Entry 4YM7 (X-ray diffraction, 5.50 A resolution (low resolution: residue-level contacts below are approximate; hydrogen-bond / salt-bridge calls are withheld)); this record covers chains AA and AK of the 15 polymer chains in the assembly.

# Chain AA
Molecule: DNA-directed RNA polymerase I subunit RPA190
From: Saccharomyces cerevisiae
Notes: EC 2.7.7.6
UniProtKB: P10964 (RPA1_YEAST); residue numbers follow UniProt; this construct covers 1-1664
Amino-acid sequence (1664 residues; numbered 1 to 1664; the number before each row is that of its first residue):
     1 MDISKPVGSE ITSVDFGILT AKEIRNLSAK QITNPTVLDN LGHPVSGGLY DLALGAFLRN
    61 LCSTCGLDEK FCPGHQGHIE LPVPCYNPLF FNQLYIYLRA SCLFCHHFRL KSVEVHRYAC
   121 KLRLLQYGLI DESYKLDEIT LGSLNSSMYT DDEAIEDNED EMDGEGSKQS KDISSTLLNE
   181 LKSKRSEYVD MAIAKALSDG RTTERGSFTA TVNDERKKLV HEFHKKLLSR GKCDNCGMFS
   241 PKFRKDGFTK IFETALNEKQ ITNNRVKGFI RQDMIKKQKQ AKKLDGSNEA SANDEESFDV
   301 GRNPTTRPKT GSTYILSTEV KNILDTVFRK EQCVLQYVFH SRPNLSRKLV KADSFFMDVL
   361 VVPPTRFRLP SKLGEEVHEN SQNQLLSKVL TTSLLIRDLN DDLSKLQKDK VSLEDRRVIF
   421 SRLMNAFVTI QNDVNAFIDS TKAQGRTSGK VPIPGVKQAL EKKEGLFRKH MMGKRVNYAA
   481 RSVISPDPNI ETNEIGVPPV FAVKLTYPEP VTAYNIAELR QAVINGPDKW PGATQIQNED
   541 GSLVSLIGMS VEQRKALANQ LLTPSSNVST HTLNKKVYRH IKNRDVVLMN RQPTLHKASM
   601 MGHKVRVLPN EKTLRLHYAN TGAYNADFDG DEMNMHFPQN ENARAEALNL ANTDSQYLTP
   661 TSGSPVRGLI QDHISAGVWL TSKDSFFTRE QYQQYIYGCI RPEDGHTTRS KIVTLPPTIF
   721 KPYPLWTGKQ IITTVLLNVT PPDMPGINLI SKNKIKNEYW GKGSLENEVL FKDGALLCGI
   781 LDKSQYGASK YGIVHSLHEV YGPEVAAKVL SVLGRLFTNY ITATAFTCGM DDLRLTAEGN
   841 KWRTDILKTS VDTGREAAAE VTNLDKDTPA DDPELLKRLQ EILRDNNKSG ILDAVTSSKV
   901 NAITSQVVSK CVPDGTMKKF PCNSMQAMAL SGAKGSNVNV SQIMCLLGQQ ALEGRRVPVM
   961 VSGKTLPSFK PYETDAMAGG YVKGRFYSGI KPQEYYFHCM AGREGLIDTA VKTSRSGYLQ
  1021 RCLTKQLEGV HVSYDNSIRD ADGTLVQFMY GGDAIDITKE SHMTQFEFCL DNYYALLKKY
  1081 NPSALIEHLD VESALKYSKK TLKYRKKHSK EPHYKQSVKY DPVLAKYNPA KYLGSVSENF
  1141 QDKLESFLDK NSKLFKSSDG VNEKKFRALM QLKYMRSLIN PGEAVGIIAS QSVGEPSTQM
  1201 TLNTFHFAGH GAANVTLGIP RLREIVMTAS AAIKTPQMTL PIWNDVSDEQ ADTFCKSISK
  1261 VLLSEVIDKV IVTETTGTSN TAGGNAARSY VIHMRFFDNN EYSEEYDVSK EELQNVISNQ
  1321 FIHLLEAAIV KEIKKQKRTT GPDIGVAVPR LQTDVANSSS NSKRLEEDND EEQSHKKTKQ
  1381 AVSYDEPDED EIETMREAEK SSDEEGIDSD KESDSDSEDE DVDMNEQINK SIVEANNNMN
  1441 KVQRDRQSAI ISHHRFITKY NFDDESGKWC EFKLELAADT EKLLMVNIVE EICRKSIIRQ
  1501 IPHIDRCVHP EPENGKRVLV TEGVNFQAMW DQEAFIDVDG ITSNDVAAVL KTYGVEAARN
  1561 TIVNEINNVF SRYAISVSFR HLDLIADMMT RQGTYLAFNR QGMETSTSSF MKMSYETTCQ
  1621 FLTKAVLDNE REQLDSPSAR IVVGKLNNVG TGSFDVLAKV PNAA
Disordered / not traced: 143-173, 268-311, 448-450, 1205-1213, 1280-1287, 1350-1434
Metal / ion sites: Zn2+ site 1: C62, C65, C72, H75; Zn2+ site 2: C102, C105, C233, C236
Curated features (UniProtKB/Swiss-Prot):
  - region: P992 to E1004 (Bridging helix)
  - binding site (Zn(2+)): C62, C65, C72, H75, C102, C105, C233, C236
  - binding site (Mg(2+)): D627, D629, D631
  - modified residue (Phosphoserine): S889, S1636

# Chain AK
Molecule: DNA-directed RNA polymerases I and III subunit RPAC2
From: Saccharomyces cerevisiae
UniProtKB: P28000 (RPAC2_YEAST); residues 1-142 here = UniProt positions 1-142
Amino-acid sequence (142 residues; each row starts with the number of its first residue):
     1 MTEDIEQKKT ATEVTPQEPK HIQEEEEQDV DMTGDEEQEE EPDREKIKLL TQATSEDGTS
    61 ASFQIVEEDH TLGNALRYVI MKNPDVEFCG YSIPHPSENL LNIRIQTYGE TTAVDALQKG
   121 LKDLMDLCDV VESKFTEKIK SM
Disordered / not traced: 1-41
Curated features (UniProtKB/Swiss-Prot):
  - modified residue (Phosphothreonine): T15, T33
  - cross-link: K134 (Glycyl lysine isopeptide (Lys-Gly) (interchain with G-Cter in ubiquitin))

# How chain AA and chain AK interact
Contacting residue pairs - 53 pairs, chain AA then chain AK:
  D487(AA) - H95(AK)
  N489(AA) - I93(AK)
  N489(AA) - P94(AK)
  N489(AA) - H95(AK)
  N489(AA) - P96(AK)
  I490(AA) - H95(AK)
  R606(AA) - E98(AK)
  V607(AA) - E98(AK)
  L608(AA) - H95(AK)
  P609(AA) - S97(AK)
  P609(AA) - E98(AK)
  N610(AA) - S97(AK)
  E611(AA) - S97(AK)
  R689(AA) - M81(AK)
  R689(AA) - V86(AK)
  R689(AA) - E87(AK)
  E690(AA) - R77(AK)
  E690(AA) - M81(AK)
  Q693(AA) - M81(AK)
  Q693(AA) - E87(AK)
  Q693(AA) - F88(AK)
  Q693(AA) - C89(AK)
  Q694(AA) - R77(AK)
  Q694(AA) - G90(AK)
  Q694(AA) - Y91(AK)
  Y697(AA) - S62(AK)
  Y697(AA) - F88(AK)
  Y697(AA) - G90(AK)
  Y697(AA) - Y91(AK)
  Y697(AA) - S92(AK)
  Y697(AA) - N102(AK)
  Y697(AA) - I103(AK)
  Y697(AA) - R104(AK)
  R701(AA) - S92(AK)
  R701(AA) - P94(AK)
  P702(AA) - A53(AK)
  P702(AA) - S62(AK)
  P702(AA) - R104(AK)
  E703(AA) - L50(AK)
  E703(AA) - A53(AK)
  E703(AA) - S62(AK)
  E703(AA) - N102(AK)
  S710(AA) - Q52(AK)
  S710(AA) - S60(AK)
  S710(AA) - R104(AK)
  K711(AA) - T59(AK)
  K711(AA) - S60(AK)
  K711(AA) - R104(AK)
  K711(AA) - Q106(AK)
  K711(AA) - T107(AK)
  I712(AA) - F88(AK)
  I712(AA) - Q106(AK)
  T714(AA) - E87(AK)
Also at the interface, not in a pair above, chain AA (24 interface residues in all): I696, G698, T707
Also at the interface, not in a pair above, chain AK (29 interface residues in all): S55, K82, Y108

# In short
The interface between chain AA and chain AK involves 24 residues on one side and 29 on the other. C62(AA),
C65(AA), C72(AA) and H75(AA) form the Zn2+ site 1. Curated annotation (UniProt) lists 8 Zn2+-binding residues
and 3 Mg2+-binding residues on chain AA.
Chain AA is DNA-directed RNA polymerase I subunit RPA190 and chain AK is DNA-directed RNA polymerases I and
III subunit RPAC2, both from Saccharomyces cerevisiae; the structure, RNA polymerase I structure with an
alternative dimer hinge, was determined by X-ray diffraction.
